Entry 5NL7 (X-ray diffraction, 2.48 A resolution); this record covers chain A.

Chain A:
Protein: Calponin homology domain protein putative
Organism: Entamoeba histolytica
UniProtKB: C4LWU6 (C4LWU6_ENTHI); residues 1-231 here = UniProt positions 1-231
Amino-acid sequence (234 residues; numbered -2 to 231; the number before each row is that of its first residue; numbers below 1 keep their minus sign (Gly-2 is residue -2)):
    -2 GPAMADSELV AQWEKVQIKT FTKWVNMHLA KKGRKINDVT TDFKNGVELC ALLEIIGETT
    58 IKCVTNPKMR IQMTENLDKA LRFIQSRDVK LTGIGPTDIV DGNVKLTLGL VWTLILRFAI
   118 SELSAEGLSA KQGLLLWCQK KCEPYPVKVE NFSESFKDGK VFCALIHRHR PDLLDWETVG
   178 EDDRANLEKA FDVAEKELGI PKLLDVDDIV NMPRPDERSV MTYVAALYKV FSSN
Unresolved in the structure: -2 to 1
Sequence notes: expression tag (-2 to 0)
Ion coordination: Ca2+: Glu178, Asp180, Asp202, Asp204

Summary:
Glu178, Asp180, Asp202 and Asp204 coordinate Ca2+.
Chain A is Calponin homology domain protein putative (Entamoeba histolytica); the structure, The crystal
structure of the Actin Binding Domain (ABD) of alpha actinin from Entamoeba histolytica, was determined by
X-ray diffraction together with 6SL3, 6SL7 and 5NL6 from the same study.
